PDB entry 6HW5 | X-ray diffraction, 2.90 A resolution | chains R and S of the 28 polymer chains in the assembly

== Chain R ==
Protein: Proteasome subunit alpha type-5
Source organism: Saccharomyces cerevisiae (strain ATCC 204508 / S288c)
Notes: EC 3.4.25.1
Reference sequence: P32379 (PSA5_YEAST); residues -7 to 252 here correspond to UniProt positions 1-260 (UniProt number = residue number + 8)
Amino-acid sequence (260 residues; numbered -7 to 252; the number before each row is that of its first residue; numbers below 1 keep their minus sign (Met-7 is residue -7)):
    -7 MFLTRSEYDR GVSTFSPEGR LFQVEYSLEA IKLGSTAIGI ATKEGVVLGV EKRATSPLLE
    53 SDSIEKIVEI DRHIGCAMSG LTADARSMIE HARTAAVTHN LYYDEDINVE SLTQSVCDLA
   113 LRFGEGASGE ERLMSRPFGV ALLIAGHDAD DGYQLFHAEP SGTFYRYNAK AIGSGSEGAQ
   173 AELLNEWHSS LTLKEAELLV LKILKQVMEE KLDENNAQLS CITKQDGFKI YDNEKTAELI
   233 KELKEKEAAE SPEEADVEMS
Disordered / not traced: -7 to 0, 118-124, 243-252

== Chain S ==
Protein: Proteasome subunit alpha type-6
Source organism: Saccharomyces cerevisiae (strain ATCC 204508 / S288c)
Notes: EC 3.4.25.1
Reference sequence: P40302 (PSA6_YEAST); residues 0-233 here correspond to UniProt positions 1-234 (UniProt number = residue number + 1)
Amino-acid sequence (234 residues; numbered 0 to 233; the number before each row is that of its first residue; numbering starts at 0):
     0 MFRNNYDGDT VTFSPTGRLF QVEYALEAIK QGSVTVGLRS NTHAVLVALK RNADELSSYQ
    60 KKIIKCDEHM GLSLAGLAPD ARVLSNYLRQ QCNYSSLVFN RKLAVERAGH LLCDKAQKNT
   120 QSYGGRPYGV GLLIIGYDKS GAHLLEFQPS GNVTELYGTA IGARSQGAKT YLERTLDTFI
   180 KIDGNPDELI KAGVEAISQS LRDESLTVDN LSIAIVGKDT PFTIYDGEAV AKYI
Disordered / not traced: 0-2
Swiss-Prot annotation at these positions:
  - modified residue: Ser13 (Phosphoserine)
  - cross-link: Lys190 (Glycyl lysine isopeptide (Lys-Gly) (interchain with G-Cter in ubiquitin))

== Chain R / chain S interface ==
Contacting residue pairs (49):
  Arg2(R) - Gly7(S)
  Gly3(R) - Gly7(S)
  Ser5(R) - Arg125(S)
  Thr6(R) - Asp6(S)
  Thr6(R) - Gly7(S)  hydrogen bond (side chain-backbone)
  Thr6(R) - Gln20(S)
  Phe7(R) - Gln20(S)  hydrogen bond (backbone-side chain)
  Phe7(R) - Tyr23(S)
  Phe7(R) - Ala24(S)  hydrophobic
  Phe7(R) - Arg125(S)
  Phe7(R) - Pro126(S)
  Phe7(R) - Gly128(S)
  Ser8(R) - Tyr23(S)
  Pro9(R) - Tyr23(S)  hydrophobic
  Pro9(R) - Glu26(S)
  Glu10(R) - Glu26(S)
  Glu10(R) - Gln30(S)
  Gly11(R) - Tyr23(S)
  Gly11(R) - Ala27(S)
  Leu13(R) - Arg125(S)
  Gln106(R) - Arg81(S)  hydrogen bond
  Asp110(R) - Arg81(S)  salt bridge
  Leu113(R) - Pro78(S)  hydrophobic
  Leu113(R) - Asp79(S)
  Leu113(R) - Arg125(S)
  Glu117(R) - Tyr122(S)  hydrogen bond
  Ser153(R) - Pro78(S)
  Gly154(R) - Pro78(S)
  Thr155(R) - Gln59(S)
  Thr155(R) - Pro78(S)
  Phe156(R) - Gln59(S)
  Tyr157(R) - Arg50(S)
  Tyr157(R) - Asn51(S)
  Tyr157(R) - Ala52(S)
  Tyr157(R) - Ser57(S)
  Tyr157(R) - Gln59(S)
  Arg158(R) - Ser56(S)
  Arg158(R) - Ser57(S)  hydrogen bond (backbone-backbone)
  Tyr159(R) - Ala52(S)
  Tyr159(R) - Asp53(S)
  Tyr159(R) - Leu55(S)
  Tyr159(R) - Ser56(S)
  Asn160(R) - Leu55(S)  hydrogen bond (backbone-backbone)
  Ala161(R) - Leu55(S)
  Gln172(R) - Asp53(S)  hydrogen bond
  Gln172(R) - Leu55(S)
  Leu175(R) - Leu55(S)  hydrophobic
  Leu176(R) - Glu54(S)
  Leu176(R) - Leu55(S)
Other interface residues (no listed pair), chain R (28 interface residues in all): Glu102, Trp179
Other interface residues (no listed pair), chain S (27 interface residues in all): Lys60, Leu76, Gly123

== Summary ==
Chain R and chain S form an interface of 28 and 27 residues respectively; the contacts include 7 hydrogen
bonds and 1 salt bridge. Among the polar pairs are Asp110(R)-Arg81(S), Thr6(R)-Gly7(S) and Phe7(R)-Gln20(S).
Chain R is Proteasome subunit alpha type-5 and chain S is Proteasome subunit alpha type-6, both from
Saccharomyces cerevisiae (strain ATCC 204508 / S288c); the structure, Yeast 20S proteasome in complex with 18,
was determined by X-ray diffraction together with 6HTB, 6HTC, 6HTD, 6HTP, 6HTR, 6HUB and 30 further entries
from the same study.
